Entry 3SIK (X-ray diffraction, 2.15 A resolution); this record covers chain A.

Chain A:
Protein: Conserved domain protein
From: Bacillus anthracis
Reference sequence: Q81L44 (Q81L44_BACAN); residue numbers follow UniProt; this construct covers 27-152
Chain sequence (132 residues; numbered 21 to 152; the number before each row is that of its first residue):
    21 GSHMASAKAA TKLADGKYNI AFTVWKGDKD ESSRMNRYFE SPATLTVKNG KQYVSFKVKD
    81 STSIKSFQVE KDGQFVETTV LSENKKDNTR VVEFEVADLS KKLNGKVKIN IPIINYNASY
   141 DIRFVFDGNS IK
Unresolved in the structure: 21-29
Differences from the reference sequence: expression tag (21-26)
Bound ions: heme Fe near Tyr136 (its only coordinating residue here)
Residues lining bound ligands: heme (HEM): Lys46, Ser52, Ser53, Arg54, Met55, Tyr58, Asp80, Ser83, Ile84, Ile129, Ile131, Ile134, Tyr136, Tyr140
From the paper describing this entry:
  - heme coordination: Tyr136
  - contacts within the chain: Ser53-Arg54 (hydrogen bond), Tyr136-Tyr140 (hydrogen bond)
  - binding site for heme: Ser53, Arg54, Met55, Tyr58, Ile84, Ile129, Ile131, Tyr140
  - mutagenesis - S52A, S53A, R54A, M55A: decreased binding to heme
  - mutagenesis - S53T: abolished binding to heme
  - mutagenesis - R54A: decreased binding to hemin
  - mutagenesis - S52A, M55A: decreased growth
  - mutagenesis - S53A, R54A: abolished growth
  - conformationally variable residues (side-chain flip): Arg54, Arg57, Tyr58, Tyr136, Tyr140
  - mutagenesis - S53A: decreased binding to holo-hemoglobin
  - mutagenesis - R54A (300-fold): decreased binding to hemoglobin
  - mutagenesis - S52A, M55A: unchanged binding to holo-hemoglobin

Overview:
Ligands of chain A: heme. From the paper: a binding site for heme at Ser53, Arg54 and Met55 among others;
S52A, S53A and R54A, among others, reduce binding to heme; 5 substitutions were tested in all.
Chain A is Conserved domain protein (Bacillus anthracis); the structure, Crystal structure of the Bacillus
anthracis hemophore IsdX1 complexed with heme, was determined by X-ray diffraction, deposited together with
3SZ6.
